Entry 9CL6 (electron microscopy, 2.77 A resolution); this record covers chains A and H of the 12 polymer chains in the assembly.

[Chain A (and H)]
Protein: Ammonia monooxygenase beta subunit
From: Nitrosomonas europaea ATCC 19718
Notes: EC 1.14.99.39; chain H of this document is another copy of the same molecule, construct and numbering; everything in this record applies to it too
UniProtKB: Q04508 (AMOB_NITEU); residue numbers follow UniProt; this construct covers 38-420
Sequence (383 residues; numbered 38 to 420; the number before each row is that of its first residue):
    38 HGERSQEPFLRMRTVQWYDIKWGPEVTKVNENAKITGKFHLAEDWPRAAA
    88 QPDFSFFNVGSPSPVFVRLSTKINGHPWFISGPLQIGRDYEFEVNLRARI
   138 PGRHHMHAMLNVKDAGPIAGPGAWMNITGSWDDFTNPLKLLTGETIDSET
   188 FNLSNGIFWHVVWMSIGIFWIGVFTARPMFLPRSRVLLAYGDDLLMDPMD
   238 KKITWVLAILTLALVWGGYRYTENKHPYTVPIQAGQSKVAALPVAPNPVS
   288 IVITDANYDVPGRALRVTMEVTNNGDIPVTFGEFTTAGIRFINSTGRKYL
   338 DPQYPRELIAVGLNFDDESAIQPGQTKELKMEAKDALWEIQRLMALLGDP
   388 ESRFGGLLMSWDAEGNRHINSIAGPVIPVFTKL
UniProt features mapped onto this chain:
  - binding site (Cu cation): H38, H142, H144
Bound ions: Cu ion: H38, H142, H144

[Chain A / chain H interface]
Pairs across the interface (19):
  F91(A) - R84(H)
  L178(A) - P415(H)  hydrophobic
  Y265(A) - P298(H)
  Y265(A) - F417(H)  hydrophobic
  Y265(A) - K419(H)
  V267(A) - L384(H)  hydrophobic
  P268(A) - L384(H)
  P268(A) - G385(H)
  P268(A) - D386(H)
  I269(A) - P387(H)
  Q270(A) - P387(H)
  A271(A) - P387(H)  hydrogen bond (backbone-backbone)
  A271(A) - E388(H)
  G272(A) - R84(H)  hydrogen bond (backbone-side chain)
  G272(A) - E388(H)
  Q273(A) - W82(H)
  Q273(A) - R84(H)
  K275(A) - E80(H)
  K275(A) - D81(H)
Also at the interface, not in a pair above, chain A (13 interface residues in all): T179, T266
Also at the interface, not in a pair above, chain H (17 interface residues in all): P83, V297, S389, I414

[In short]
The interface between chain A and chain H involves 13 residues on one side and 17 on the other; the contacts
include 2 hydrogen bonds. Among the polar pairs are G272(A)-R84(H) and A271(A)-P387(H). UniProt lists 3 Cu
cation-binding residues on chain A.
Both chains are Ammonia monooxygenase beta subunit (Nitrosomonas europaea ATCC 19718). Entry 9CL6 (Ammonia
monooxygenase in native membranes) was determined by electron microscopy together with 9CL1, 9CL2, 9CL3, 9CL4
and 9CL5 from the same study.
